7QYQ - chains A and C of the 4 polymer chains in the assembly; structure by X-ray diffraction, 2.60 A resolution.

# Chain A (and C)
Name: Dyp-type peroxidase family protein
Organism: Pseudomonas putida
Notes: chain C of this document is another copy of the same molecule, construct and numbering; everything in this record applies to it too
Reference sequence: Q88HV5 (Q88HV5_PSEPK); residues 1-287 here = UniProt positions 1-287
Sequence (287 residues; row label = number of the first residue in the row):
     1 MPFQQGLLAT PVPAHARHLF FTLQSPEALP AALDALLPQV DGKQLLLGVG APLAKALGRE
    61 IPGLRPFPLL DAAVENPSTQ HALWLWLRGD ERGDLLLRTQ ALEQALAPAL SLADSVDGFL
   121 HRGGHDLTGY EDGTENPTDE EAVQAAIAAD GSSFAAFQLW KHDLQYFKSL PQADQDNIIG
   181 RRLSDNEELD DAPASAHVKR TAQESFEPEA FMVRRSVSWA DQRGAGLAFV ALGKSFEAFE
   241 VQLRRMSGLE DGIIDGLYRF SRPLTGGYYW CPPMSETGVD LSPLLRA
Not modelled in the structure: 1-2, 286-287
Metal / ion sites: heme Fe near His197 (its only coordinating residue here)
Small-molecule neighbours: heme (HEM): Asp126, Tyr130, Glu131, Asp132, Gly133, Thr134, Glu135, Gln158, Trp160, His162, Ile179, Arg181, His197, Val198, Thr201, Ala202, Gln203, Arg214, Leu227, Phe229, Phe239, Gln242, Leu243, Met246, Leu257, Ser261
Reported in the primary citation:
  - catalytic residues: Asp132, Arg214
  - heme coordination: His197
  - contacts within the chain: Asp132-Arg214

# Interface between chain A and chain C
Contacting residue pairs (45):
  Phe21(A) with Glu75(C)
  Thr22(A) with Glu75(C), hydrogen bond
  Gln24(A) with Tyr258(C), hydrogen bond (side chain-backbone); Arg259(C), hydrogen bond (side chain-backbone); Phe260(C)
  Ala51(A) with Asp71(C)
  Pro52(A) with Ala72(C); Ala73(C)
  Lys55(A) with Asp71(C), hydrogen bond (side chain-backbone); Ala72(C); Ala73(C); Leu249(C)
  Ala56(A) with Ala73(C), hydrophobic
  Pro66(A) with Asp71(C)
  Phe67(A) with Leu69(C)
  Leu69(A) with Phe67(C); Ser78(C)
  Asp71(A) with Ala51(C); Lys55(C), hydrogen bond (backbone-side chain); Pro66(C)
  Ala72(A) with Pro52(C); Lys55(C)
  Ala73(A) with Pro52(C); Lys55(C); Ala56(C), hydrophobic
  Glu75(A) with Phe21(C); Thr22(C), hydrogen bond; Gln80(C); His81(C), salt bridge; Ala82(C), hydrogen bond (side chain-backbone)
  Pro77(A) with Ser78(C)
  Ser78(A) with Leu69(C); Pro77(C); Ser78(C), hydrogen bond (backbone-backbone)
  Gln80(A) with Glu75(C)
  His81(A) with Glu75(C), salt bridge
  Ala82(A) with Glu75(C), hydrogen bond (backbone-side chain)
  Ala113(A) with Arg262(C)
  Leu249(A) with Lys55(C)
  Tyr258(A) with Gln24(C)
  Arg259(A) with Gln24(C); Ser25(C), hydrogen bond; Glu27(C), salt bridge
  Phe260(A) with Gln24(C)
  Arg262(A) with Ala113(C)
Also at the interface, not in a pair above, chain A (28 interface residues in all): Leu23, Pro68, Thr79
Also at the interface, not in a pair above, chain C (30 interface residues in all): Leu23, Pro26, Pro68

# Summary
28 residues of chain A and 30 residues of chain C are in contact, with 10 hydrogen bonds and 3 salt bridges.
Polar pairs include Glu75(A)-His81(C), Arg259(A)-Glu27(C) and Thr22(A)-Glu75(C). Chain A binds heme. The paper
reports catalytic residues Asp132(A) and Arg214(A); heme coordination by His197(A).
Chain A and chain C are both Dyp-type peroxidase family protein (Pseudomonas putida); the structure, Crystal
structure of a DyP-type peroxidase from Pseudomonas putida, was determined by X-ray diffraction together with
7QYZ and 7QZA from the same study.
